Entry 9CU5 (electron microscopy, 3.40 A resolution); this record covers chains M and B of the 13 polymer chains in the assembly.

Chain M:
Molecule: LJF-085 light chain Fv
From: Macaca mulatta
Sequence (107 residues; numbered 1 to 107; the number before each row is that of its first residue):
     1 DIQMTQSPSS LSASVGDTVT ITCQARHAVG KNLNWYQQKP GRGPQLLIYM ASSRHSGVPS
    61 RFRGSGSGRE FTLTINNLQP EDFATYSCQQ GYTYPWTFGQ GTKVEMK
Not modelled in the structure: 107
Cystine bridges: Cys23-Cys88

Chain B:
Molecule: HIV Env JRFL NFL TD CC3+ gp140
From: Human immunodeficiency virus 1
UniProtKB: Q75760 (Q75760_9HIV1); the construct lacks a stretch of the UniProt sequence and is renumbered around it, so the offset changes along the chain: 31-136 = UniProt 30-135; 139-309 = UniProt 136-306; 312-323 = UniProt 307-318; 324-359 = UniProt 320-355; 4 more segments
Sequence (649 residues; row label = number of the first residue in the row; note: 25 numbers in that range are skipped by the numbering (no residue carries them; nothing is unmodelled there); a row labelled like 503A-503V holds insertion residues (503A, then the next letters in order)):
    31 VEKLWVTVYY GVPVWKDAET TLFCASDAKA YDTEKHNVWA THACVPTDPN PQEVVLENVT
    91 EHFNMWKNNM VEQMQTDIIS LWDQSLKPCV KLTPLCVTLN CKDVNA
   139 TNTTNDSEGT MERGEIKNCS FNITTELRDK VQKVYALFYK LDVVPIDNNN TSYRLISCDT
   199 SVITQACPKI SFEPIPIHYC APAGFAILKC NDKTFNGKGP CKNVSTVQCT HGIRPVVSTQ
   259 LLLNGSLAEE EVVIRSDNFT NNAKTIIVQL KESVEINCTR PNNYTRKSIR I
   312 GPGRAFYTMG EI
  323A I
   324 GDIRQAHCNI SRAKWNDTLK QIVIKLREQF ENKTIV
   361 FNHSSGGDPE IVMHSFNCGG EFFYCNSTQL FNSTWNN
   401 NTEGSNNTEG N
   413 TITLPCRIKQ IINMWQRVGQ AMYAPPIRGQ IRCSSNITGL LLTRDGGINE NGTEIFRPGG
   473 GDMRDNWRSE LYKYKVVKIE PLGVAPTRCK R
503A-503V RVVQGGGGSGGGGSAVGIGAVR
   520 RGFLGAAGST MGAASMTLTV QARNLLSGIV QPQSNLLRAP EAQQRMLQLG VWGIKQLQAR
   580 VLAVERYLRD QQLLGIWGCS GKLICTTAVP WNASWSNKSL DRIWNNMTWM EWEREIDNYT
   640 SEIYTLIEES QNQQEKNEQE LLCLDGGGGS HHHHHHHHGS GC
Not modelled in the structure: 31, 60-63, 139-149, 401-407, 458-461, 503A-503V, 547-567, 664-681
Sequence notes: engineered mutation Asp47 (Glu46 in Q75760), Glu49 (Thr48 in Q75760), Lys65 (Val64 in Q75760), Thr106 (Glu105 in Q75760), Glu164 (Ser161 in Q75760), Leu165 (Ile162 in Q75760), Lys168 (Glu165 in Q75760), Val172 (Glu169 in Q75760), Tyr302 (Asn299 in Q75760), Arg308 (His305 in Q75760), Met320 (Thr315 in Q75760), Arg429 (Glu420 in Q75760), Gln432 (Lys423 in Q75760), Arg500 (Lys491 in Q75760), Cys501 (Ala492 in Q75760), Gly503K (Arg499 in Q75760), Gly503L (Glu500 in Q75760), Gly503M (Lys501 in Q75760), Ser503N (Arg502 in Q75760), Arg503V (Phe510 in Q75760), Arg520 (Leu511 in Q75760), Asn543 (Leu534 in Q75760), Pro551 (Gln542 in Q75760), Ser553 (Asn544 in Q75760), Pro559 (Ile550 in Q75760), Gly569 (Thr560 in Q75760), Arg588 (Gly579 in Q75760), Cys662 (Glu653 in Q75760); insertion (503E-503J); expression tag (665-681)
Cystine bridges: Cys54-Cys74, Cys119-Cys205, Cys126-Cys196, Cys131-Cys157, Cys218-Cys247, Cys228-Cys239, Cys296-Cys331, Cys378-Cys445, Cys385-Cys418, Cys598-Cys604
Covalent attachments: glycan linked to Asn88; N-acetylglucosamine (NAG) linked to Asn156, Asn160, Asn241, Asn262, Asn276, Asn295, Asn301, Asn332, Asn339, Asn362, Asn386, Asn392, Asn448, Asn625, Asn637

How chain M and chain B interact:
Pairs across the interface (25):
  Asp1(M) - Gly366(B)  hydrogen bond (backbone-backbone)
  Asp1(M) - Gly367(B)
  Gln24(M) - Ala281(B)
  Arg26(M) - Arg469(B)
  Arg26(M) - Gly471(B)
  His27(M) - Ser364(B)
  His27(M) - Ile371(B)
  Ala28(M) - Gln428(B)
  Ala28(M) - Gly473(B)
  Ala28(M) - Asp474(B)
  Val29(M) - Gln428(B)
  Gly30(M) - Gln428(B)
  Asn32(M) - Gln428(B)  hydrogen bond (side chain-backbone)
  Asn32(M) - Val430(B)
  Ser67(M) - Arg476(B)  hydrogen bond
  Gly68(M) - Asp474(B)
  Gly68(M) - Arg476(B)
  Arg69(M) - Ala281(B)
  Arg69(M) - Thr455(B)
  Arg69(M) - Gly472(B)  hydrogen bond (side chain-backbone)
  Glu70(M) - Lys282(B)  salt bridge
  Tyr92(M) - Ile371(B)  hydrophobic
  Tyr92(M) - Asn425(B)  hydrogen bond (side chain-backbone)
  Tyr92(M) - Arg429(B)
  Thr93(M) - Asp368(B)
Also at the interface, not in a pair above, chain M (15 interface residues in all): Ile2
Also at the interface, not in a pair above, chain B (20 interface residues in all): Asn280, Pro470

Summary:
Chain M and chain B form an interface of 15 and 20 residues respectively, with 5 hydrogen bonds and 1 salt
bridge. Among the polar pairs are Glu70(M)-Lys282(B), Asn32(M)-Gln428(B) and Ser67(M)-Arg476(B).
Chain M is LJF-085 light chain Fv (Macaca mulatta) and chain B is HIV Env JRFL NFL TD CC3+ gp140 (Human
immunodeficiency virus 1); the structure, LJF-085 Fab in complex with HIV Env JRFL NFL TD CC3+ trimer and
35O22 Fab, was determined by electron microscopy (same publication as 9DMF, 9CU6 and 9CV7).
